PDB entry 3DJ4 | X-ray diffraction, 2.38 A resolution | chain A

[Chain A]
Name: Bifunctional protein glmU
Source organism: Mycobacterium tuberculosis
Notes: EC 2.7.7.23, 2.3.1.157
Reference sequence: P96382 (GLMU_MYCTU); numbering as in UniProt (aligned over 1-495)
Sequence (495 residues; numbered 1 to 495; the number before each row is that of its first residue):
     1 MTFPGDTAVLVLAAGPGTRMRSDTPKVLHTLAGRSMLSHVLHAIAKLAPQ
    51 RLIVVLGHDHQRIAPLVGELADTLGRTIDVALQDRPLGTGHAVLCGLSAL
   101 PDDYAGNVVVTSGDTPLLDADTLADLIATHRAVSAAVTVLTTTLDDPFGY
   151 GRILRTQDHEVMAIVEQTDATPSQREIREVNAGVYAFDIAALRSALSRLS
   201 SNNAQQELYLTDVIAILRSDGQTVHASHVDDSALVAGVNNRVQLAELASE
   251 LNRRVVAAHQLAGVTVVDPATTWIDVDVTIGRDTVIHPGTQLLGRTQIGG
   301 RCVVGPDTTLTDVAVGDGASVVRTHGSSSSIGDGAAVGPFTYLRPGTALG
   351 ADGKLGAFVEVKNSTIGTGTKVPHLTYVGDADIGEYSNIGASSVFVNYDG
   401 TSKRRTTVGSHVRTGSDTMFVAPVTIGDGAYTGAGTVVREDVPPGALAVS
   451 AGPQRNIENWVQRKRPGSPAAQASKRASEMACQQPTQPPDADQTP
Unresolved in the structure: 1-5, 398-404, 475-495
Bound ions: Mg2+: Asp114, Asn239 (together with uridine-diphosphate-N-acetylglucosamine)
Residues lining bound ligands: uridine-diphosphate-N-acetylglucosamine (UD1): Leu12, Ala13, Ala14, Gly15, Arg19, Lys26, Val55, Gln83, Pro86, Leu87, Gly88, Thr89, Ala92, Ser112, Gly113, Asp114, Thr115, Gly149, Tyr150, Gly151, Ile164, Glu166, Asn181, Ala182, Gly183, Tyr185, Tyr209, Leu210, Thr211, Gly237, Asn239

[Overview]
Chain A binds uridine-diphosphate-N-acetylglucosamine. Asp114 and Asn239 form the Mg2+ site.
Chain A is Bifunctional protein glmU (Mycobacterium tuberculosis); the structure, Crystal Structure of GlmU
from Mycobacterium tuberculosis in complex with URIDINE-DIPHOSPHATE-N-ACETYLGLUCOSAMINE, was determined by
X-ray diffraction, deposited together with 3DK5.
